PDB entry 5LJM | X-ray diffraction, 1.45 A resolution | chain A

== Chain A ==
Molecule: Spermatogenesis-associated protein 2
Source organism: Homo sapiens
Reference sequence: Q9UM82 (SPAT2_HUMAN); numbering as in UniProt (aligned over 7-219)
Sequence (215 residues; each row starts with the number of its first residue):
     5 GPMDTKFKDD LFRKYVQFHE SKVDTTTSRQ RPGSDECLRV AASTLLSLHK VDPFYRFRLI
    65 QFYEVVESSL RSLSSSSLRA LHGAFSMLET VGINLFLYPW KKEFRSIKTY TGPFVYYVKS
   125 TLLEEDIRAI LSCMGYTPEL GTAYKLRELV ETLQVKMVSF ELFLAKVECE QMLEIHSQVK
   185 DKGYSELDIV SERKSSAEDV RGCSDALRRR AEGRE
Disordered / not traced: 26-37
Construct notes: expression tag (5-6)
What the authors report for this chain:
  - mutagenesis - Y114A, T115A, T115N: decreased binding to CYLD
  - mutagenesis - T94K, N98A: unchanged binding to CYLD

== Summary ==
The paper reports that Y114A, T115A and T115N reduce binding to CYLD; T94K and N98A leave binding to CYLD
unchanged.
Chain A is Spermatogenesis-associated protein 2 (Homo sapiens); the structure, Structure of SPATA2 PUB domain,
was determined by X-ray diffraction together with 5LJN from the same study.
